PDB entry 5TRR | X-ray diffraction, 3.10 A resolution | chains R and S of the 28 polymer chains in the assembly

== Chain R (and S) ==
Protein: Proteasome subunit alpha
Source organism: Mycobacterium tuberculosis
Notes: EC 3.4.25.1; chain S of this document is another copy of the same molecule, construct and numbering; everything in this record applies to it too
UniProt: A5U4D5 (PSA_MYCTA); residues 10-248 here = UniProt positions 10-248
Sequence (240 residues; row label = number of the first residue in the row):
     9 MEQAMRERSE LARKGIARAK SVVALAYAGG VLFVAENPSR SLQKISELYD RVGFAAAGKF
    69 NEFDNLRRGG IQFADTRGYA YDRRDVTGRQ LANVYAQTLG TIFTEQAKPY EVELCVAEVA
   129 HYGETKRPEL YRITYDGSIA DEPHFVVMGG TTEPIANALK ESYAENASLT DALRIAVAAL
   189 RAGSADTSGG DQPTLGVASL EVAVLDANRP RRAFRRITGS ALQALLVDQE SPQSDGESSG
Disordered / not traced: 192-202, 235-248 (chain S: 193-202, 237-248)
Construct notes: initiating methionine (9)

== How chain R and chain S interact ==
Contacting residue pairs (30; chain R residue first):
  Met9(R) with Glu15(S), hydrogen bond (backbone-side chain); Arg16(S); Leu19(S), hydrophobic; Ala115(S); Pro117(S)
  Glu10(R) with Glu15(S), hydrogen bond (backbone-side chain); Lys22(S), salt bridge
  Arg97(R) with Ser49(S), hydrogen bond (side chain-backbone); Gln51(S)
  Asn101(R) with Phe68(S); Asp72(S); Arg76(S)
  Ala104(R) with Asn69(S)
  Gln105(R) with Asn73(S), hydrogen bond
  Gly108(R) with Asn69(S)
  Thr112(R) with Ala115(S); Lys116(S)
  Glu113(R) with Gln114(S); Ala115(S)
  Arg135(R) with Arg48(S)
  Pro136(R) with Arg48(S), hydrogen bond (backbone-side chain)
  Glu137(R) with Arg48(S)
  Tyr139(R) with Ser49(S), hydrogen bond
  Asp144(R) with Lys67(S), salt bridge
  Gly145(R) with Asn69(S)
  Ile147(R) with Leu50(S), hydrophobic; Phe68(S), hydrophobic
  Asp149(R) with Ser47(S), hydrogen bond; Arg48(S), hydrogen bond (side chain-backbone); Ser49(S), hydrogen bond
Interface residues without a listed pair, chain R (18 interface residues in all): Met13
Interface residues without a listed pair, chain S (20 interface residues in all): Glu18

== Summary ==
18 residues of chain R and 20 residues of chain S are in contact, with 9 hydrogen bonds and 2 salt bridges.
Polar pairs include Glu10(R)-Lys22(S), Asp144(R)-Lys67(S) and Met9(R)-Glu15(S).
Chain R and chain S are both Proteasome subunit alpha (Mycobacterium tuberculosis); the structure, Structure
of Mycobacterium tuberculosis proteasome in complex with N,C-capped dipeptide PKS2169, was determined by X-ray
diffraction together with 5THO, 5TRG, 5TRS, 5TRY and 5TS0 from the same study.
